Entry 3AQ6 (X-ray diffraction, 1.93 A resolution); this record covers chain A.

[Chain A]
Molecule: Group 1 truncated hemoglobin
Organism: Tetrahymena pyriformis
UniProtKB: P17724 (TRHBN_TETPY); residues 1-121 here = UniProt positions 1-121
Chain sequence (121 residues; each row starts with the number of its first residue):
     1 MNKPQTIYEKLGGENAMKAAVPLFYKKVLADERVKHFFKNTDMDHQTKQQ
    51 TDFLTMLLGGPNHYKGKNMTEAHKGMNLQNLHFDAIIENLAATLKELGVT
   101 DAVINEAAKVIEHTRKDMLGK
Not modelled in the structure: 1-4
Bound ions: heme Fe near His73 (its only coordinating residue here)
Ligand contacts: heme (HEM): Phe37, Phe38, Thr41, His45, Gln46, Gln49, Gln50, Phe53, Tyr64, Gly66, Lys67, Met69, Ala72, His73, Met76, Leu78, His82, Phe83, Ile86, Ile111, Thr114, Met118

[Summary]
Chain A binds heme.
Chain A is Group 1 truncated hemoglobin (Tetrahymena pyriformis); the structure, Crystal structure of
truncated hemoglobin from Tetrahymena pyriformis, Fe(III) form, was determined by X-ray diffraction (same
publication as 3AQ5, 3AQ7, 3AQ8 and 3AQ9).
